Entry 3FQ9 (X-ray diffraction, 1.35 A resolution); this record covers chains A and B.

== Chain A ==
Molecule: Insulin
Notes: engineered mutation(s): A1 is DAL, A8 is DAB
UniProtKB: P01308 (INS_HUMAN); residues 2-21 here correspond to UniProt positions 91-110 (UniProt number = residue number + 89)
Chain sequence (21 residues; row label = number of the first residue in the row):
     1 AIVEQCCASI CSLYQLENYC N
Disulfide bonds: C6-C11
Modified positions: A1 (D-alanine; DAL); A8 (2,4-diaminobutyric acid; DAB)
Differences from the reference sequence: insertion (1)

== Chain B ==
Molecule: Insulin
UniProtKB: P01308 (INS_HUMAN); residues 1-30 here correspond to UniProt positions 25-54 (UniProt number = residue number + 24)
Chain sequence (30 residues; each row starts with the number of its first residue):
     1 FVNQHLCGSH LVEALYLVCG ERGFFYTPKT

== Interface between chain A and chain B ==
Contacting residue pairs - 36 pairs, chain A then chain B:
  A1(A) - T30(B)  hydrogen bond (backbone-backbone)
  V3(A) - L11(B)  hydrophobic
  V3(A) - Y26(B)
  V3(A) - T27(B)
  V3(A) - P28(B)  hydrophobic
  E4(A) - P28(B)
  E4(A) - K29(B)
  E4(A) - T30(B)
  C6(A) - Q4(B)
  C6(A) - H5(B)
  C6(A) - L6(B)  hydrogen bond (backbone-backbone)
  C6(A) - L11(B)  hydrophobic
  C7(A) - H5(B)  hydrogen bond (backbone-side chain)
  C7(A) - L6(B)  hydrogen bond (backbone-backbone)
  C7(A) - C7(B)  disulfide
  S9(A) - H5(B)
  I10(A) - Q4(B)
  C11(A) - N3(B)
  C11(A) - Q4(B)  hydrogen bond (backbone-backbone)
  S12(A) - N3(B)
  L13(A) - F1(B)  hydrophobic
  L13(A) - Q4(B)
  L13(A) - V18(B)  hydrophobic
  Y14(A) - F1(B)
  L16(A) - L11(B)  hydrophobic
  L16(A) - A14(B)  hydrophobic
  L16(A) - L15(B)
  E17(A) - V18(B)
  Y19(A) - F24(B)
  Y19(A) - F25(B)  hydrogen bond (backbone-backbone)
  C20(A) - C19(B)  disulfide
  C20(A) - R22(B)
  C20(A) - G23(B)
  N21(A) - R22(B)  hydrogen bond (backbone-side chain)
  N21(A) - G23(B)  hydrogen bond (backbone-backbone)
  N21(A) - F25(B)
Also at the interface, not in a pair above, chain A (17 interface residues in all): I2
Cross-chain cystine bridges: C7(A)-C7(B), C20(A)-C19(B)

== In short ==
17 residues of chain A and 20 residues of chain B are in contact; the contacts include 2 disulfide bonds and 8
hydrogen bonds. Among the polar pairs are C7(A)-H5(B), N21(A)-R22(B) and A1(A)-T30(B).
Here chain A is Insulin and chain B is Insulin. Entry 3FQ9 (Design of an insulin analog with enhanced
receptor-binding selectivity. Rationale, structure, and therapeutic implications) was determined by X-ray
diffraction.
